9GD7 - chains L and i of the 10 polymer chains in the assembly; structure by electron microscopy, 4.25 A resolution (low resolution: residue-level contacts below are approximate; hydrogen-bond / salt-bridge calls are withheld).

== Chain L ==
Protein: X-ray repair cross-complementing protein 5
Organism: Homo sapiens
Notes: EC 3.6.4.-
UniProtKB: P13010 (XRCC5_HUMAN); residue numbers follow UniProt; this construct covers 1-732
Amino-acid sequence (732 residues; numbered 1 to 732; the number before each row is that of its first residue):
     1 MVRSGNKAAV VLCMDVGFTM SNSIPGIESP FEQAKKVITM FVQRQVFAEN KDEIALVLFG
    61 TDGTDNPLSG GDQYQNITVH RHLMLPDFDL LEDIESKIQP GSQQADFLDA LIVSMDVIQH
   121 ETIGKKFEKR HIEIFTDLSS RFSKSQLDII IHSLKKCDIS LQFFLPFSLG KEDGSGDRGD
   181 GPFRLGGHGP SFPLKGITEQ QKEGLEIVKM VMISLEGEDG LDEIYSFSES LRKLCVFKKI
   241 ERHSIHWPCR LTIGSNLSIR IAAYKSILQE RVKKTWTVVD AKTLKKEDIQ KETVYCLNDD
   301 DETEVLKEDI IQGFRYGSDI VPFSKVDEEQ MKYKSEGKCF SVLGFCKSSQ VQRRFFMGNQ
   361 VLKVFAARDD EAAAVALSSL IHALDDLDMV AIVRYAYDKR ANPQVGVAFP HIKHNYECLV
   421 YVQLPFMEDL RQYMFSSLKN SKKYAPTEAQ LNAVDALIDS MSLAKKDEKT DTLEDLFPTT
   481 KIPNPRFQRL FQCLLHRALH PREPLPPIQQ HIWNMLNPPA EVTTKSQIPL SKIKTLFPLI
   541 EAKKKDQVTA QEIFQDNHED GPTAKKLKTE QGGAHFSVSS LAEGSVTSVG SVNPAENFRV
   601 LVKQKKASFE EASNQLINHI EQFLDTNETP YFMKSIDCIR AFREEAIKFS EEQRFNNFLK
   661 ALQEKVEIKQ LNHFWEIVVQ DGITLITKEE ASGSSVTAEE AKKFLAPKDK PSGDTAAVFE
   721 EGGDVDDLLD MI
Disordered / not traced: 1-5, 171-180, 545-592, 705-732
Swiss-Prot annotation at these positions:
  - region: Leu138 to Leu165 (Leucine-zipper)
  - motif: Glu720 to Leu728 (EEXXXDL motif)
  - modified residue: Lys144 (N6-acetyllysine), Ser255 (Phosphoserine), Ser258 (Phosphoserine), Lys265 (N6-acetyllysine), Ser318 (Phosphoserine), Lys332 (N6-acetyllysine), Thr535 (Phosphothreonine), Ser577 (Phosphoserine), Ser579 (Phosphoserine), Ser580 (Phosphoserine), Lys660 (N6-acetyllysine), Lys665 (N6-acetyllysine), Thr715 (Phosphothreonine)
  - cross-link (Glycyl lysine isopeptide (Lys-Gly)): Lys195 (interchain with G-Cter in SUMO2), Lys532 (interchain with G-Cter in SUMO2), Lys534 (interchain with G-Cter in SUMO2), Lys566 (interchain with G-Cter in SUMO2), Lys568 (interchain with G-Cter in SUMO2), Lys669 (interchain with G-Cter in SUMO2), Lys688 (interchain with G-Cter in SUMO2)
  - mutagenesis: Glu720 to Glu721 (Abolishes interaction with PRKDC and its recruitment to sites of DNA damage), Asp726 to Asp727 (Abolishes interaction with PRKDC and its recruitment to sites of DNA damage)

== Chain i ==
Molecule: 25-nt DNA strand
Sequence (25 nucleotides; numbered 19 to 43; the number before each row is that of its first residue):
    19 CTAATAAACT AAAAACTATT ATTAT

== Chain L / chain i interface ==
Residue-residue contacts - 10 pairs, chain L then chain i:
  Ile245(L) - DA22(i)
  Ile245(L) - DT23(i)
  Lys265(L) - DT23(i)
  Lys265(L) - DA24(i)
  Tyr397(L) - DT23(i)
  Tyr397(L) - DA24(i)
  Ala401(L) - DA24(i)
  Ala401(L) - DA25(i)
  Asn402(L) - DA25(i)
  Gln404(L) - DA25(i)
Interface residues without a listed pair, chain L (7 interface residues in all): Arg400

== Overview ==
The interface between chain L and chain i involves 7 residues on one side and 4 on the other. Curated
annotation (UniProt) lists 4 mutagenesis sites on chain L.
Here chain L is X-ray repair cross-complementing protein 5 (Homo sapiens) and chain i is a 25-nt DNA strand.
Entry 9GD7 (DNA-PK Ku80 mediated dimer bound to DNA polymerase Lambda and DNA ligase 4/XRCC4) was determined
by electron microscopy.
